1PTV - chain A; structure by X-ray diffraction, 2.30 A resolution.

[Chain A]
Molecule: Protein tyrosine phosphatase 1B
Organism: Homo sapiens
Notes: EC 3.1.3.48
UniProt: P18031 (PTN1_HUMAN); residues 1-321 here = UniProt positions 1-321
Amino-acid sequence (321 residues; each row starts with the number of its first residue):
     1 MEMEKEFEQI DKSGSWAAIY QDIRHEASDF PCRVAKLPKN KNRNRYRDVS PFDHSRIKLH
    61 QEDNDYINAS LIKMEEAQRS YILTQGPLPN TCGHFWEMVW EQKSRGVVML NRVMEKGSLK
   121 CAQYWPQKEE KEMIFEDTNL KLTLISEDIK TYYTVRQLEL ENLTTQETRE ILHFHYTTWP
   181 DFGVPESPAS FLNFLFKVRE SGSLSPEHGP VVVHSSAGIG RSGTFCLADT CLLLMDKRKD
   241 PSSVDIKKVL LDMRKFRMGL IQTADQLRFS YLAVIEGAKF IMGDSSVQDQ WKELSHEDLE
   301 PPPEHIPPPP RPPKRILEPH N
Disordered / not traced: 1, 299-321
Sequence notes: conflict T151 (Ser in P18031), D252 (Glu in P18031); engineered mutation S215 (Cys in P18031)
Ligand contacts: O-phosphotyrosine (PTR): Y46, D48, V49, D181, F182, S215, S216, A217, G218, I219, G220, R221, Q262
Swiss-Prot annotation at these positions:
  - binding site (substrate): D181, Q262
  - modified residue: M1 (N-acetylmethionine), Y20 (Phosphotyrosine), S50 (Phosphoserine), Y66 (Phosphotyrosine), S242 (Phosphoserine), S243 (Phosphoserine)
  - mutagenesis: S50 (S50A/D: No phosphorylation), D181 (D181A: Substrate-trapping mutant)

[In short]
Bound to chain A: O-phosphotyrosine. UniProt lists substrate-binding residues D181 and Q262 and 2 mutagenesis
sites.
Chain A is Protein tyrosine phosphatase 1B (Homo sapiens); the structure, Crystal structure of protein
tyrosine phosphatase 1B complexed with phosphotyrosine, was determined by X-ray diffraction (same publication
as 1PTT and 1PTU).
